PDB entry 9K10 | electron microscopy, 3.60 A resolution | chains C and A of the 36 polymer chains in the assembly

Chain C:
Protein: 50S ribosomal protein L2
Source organism: Mycolicibacterium smegmatis MC2 155
UniProt: A0QSD4 (RL2_MYCS2); residue numbers follow UniProt; this construct covers 1-278
Chain sequence (278 residues; each row starts with the number of its first residue):
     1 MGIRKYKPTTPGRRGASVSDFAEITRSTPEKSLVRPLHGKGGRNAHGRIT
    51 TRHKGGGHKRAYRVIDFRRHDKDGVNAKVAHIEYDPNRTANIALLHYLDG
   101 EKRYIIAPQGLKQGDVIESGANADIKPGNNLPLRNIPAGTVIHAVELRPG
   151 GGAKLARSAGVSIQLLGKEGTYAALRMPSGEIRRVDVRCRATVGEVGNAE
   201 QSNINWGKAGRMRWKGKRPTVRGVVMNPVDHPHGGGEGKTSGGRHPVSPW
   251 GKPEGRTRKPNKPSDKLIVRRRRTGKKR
Not modelled in the structure: 1, 277-278
Metal / ion sites: Mg2+ site 1: His53 (shared with G2041(A) of chain A); Mg2+ site 2: Asp85, Arg88; Mg2+ site 3 near Gly207 (its only coordinating residue here); Mg2+ site 4: Pro232, Gly234, Gly235

Chain A:
Molecule: 23S ribosomal RNA
Source organism: Mycolicibacterium smegmatis MC2 155
Sequence (3127 nucleotides; numbered -2 to 3124; the number before each row is that of its first residue; numbers below 1 keep their minus sign (U-2 is residue -2)):
    -2 UUGUAAGUGUUUAAGGGCGCAUGGUGGAUGCCUUGGCACUGGGAGCCGAU
    48 GAAGGACGUAGGAGGCUGCGAUAAGCCUCGGGGAGCUGUCAACCGAGCGU
    98 UGAUCCGAGGAUGUCCGAAUGGGGAAACCCGGCACGAGUGAUGUCGUGUC
   148 ACCAGGCGCUGAAUAUAUAGGCGUCUGGGGGGAACGCGGGGAAGUGAAAC
   198 AUCUCAGUACCCGUAGGAAGAGAAAACAAAAUGUGAUUCCGUGAGUAGUG
   248 GCGAGCGAAAGCGGAGGAUGGCUAAACCGUAUGCAUGUGAUACCGGGUAG
   298 GGGUUGUGUGUGCGGGGUUGUGGGACCUAUCUUUCCGGCUCUACCUGGCU
   348 GGAGGGCAGUGAGAAAAUGUUGUGGUUAGCGGAAAUGGCUUGGGAUGGCC
   398 UGCCGUAGACGGUGAGAGCCCGGUACGUGAAAACCCGACGUCUGUCUUGA
   448 UGGUGUUCCCGAGUAGCAGCGGGCCCGUGGAAUCUGCUGUGAAUCUGCCG
   498 GGACCACCCGGUAAGCCUGAAUACUUCCCAGUGACCGAUAGCGGAUUAGU
   548 ACCGUGAGGGAAUGGUGAAAAGUACCCCGGGAGGGGAGUGAAAGAGUACC
   598 UGAAACCGUGCGCUUACAAUCCGUCAGAGCCCUCGACGUGUCGUGGGGUG
   648 AUGGCGUGCCUUUUGAAGAAUGAGCCUGCGAGUCAGGGACAUGUCGCGAG
   698 GUUAACCCGGGUGGGGUAGCCGCAGCGAAAGCGAGUCUGAAUAGGGCGUA
   748 UCCACACAAGAGUGUGUGGUGUAGUGGUGUGUUCUGGACCCGAAGCGGAG
   798 UGAUCUACCCAUGGCCAGGGUGAAGCGCGGGUAAGACCGCGUGGAGGCCC
   848 GAACCCACUUAGGUUGAAGACUGAGGGGAUGAGCUGUGGGUAGGGGUGAA
   898 AGGCCAAUCAAACUCCGUGAUAGCUGGUUCUCCCCGAAAUGCAUUUAGGU
   948 GCAGCGUCGCAUGUUUCUUGCCGGAGGUAGAGCUACUGGAUGGCCGAUGG
   998 GCCCCACAGGGUUACUGACGUCAGCCAAACUCCGAAUGCCGGUAAGUCCA
  1048 AGAGUGCGGCAGUGAGACGGCGGGGGAUAAGCUCCGUGCGUCGAGAGGGA
  1098 AACAGCCCAGAUCGCCGGCUAAGGCCCCUAAGCGUGUGCUAAGUGGAAAA
  1148 GGAUGUGCAGUCGCGAAGACAACCAGGAGGUUGGCUUAGAAGCAGCCACC
  1198 CUUGAAAGAGUGCGUAAUAGCUCACUGGUCAAGUGAUUGUGCGCCGAUAA
  1248 UGUAGCGGGGCUCAAGCACACCGCCGAAGCCGCGGCAGCCAACGUGUUGG
  1298 CUGGGUAGGGGAGCGUCCUGCAUCCGGUGAAGCCGCCGAGUGAUCGAGUG
  1348 GUGGAGGGUGUGGGAGUGAGAAUGCAGGCAUGAGUAGCGAUUAGGCAAGU
  1398 GAGAACCUUGCCCGCCGAAAGACCAAGGGUUCCUGGGCCAGGCCAGUCCG
  1448 CCCAGGGUGAGUCGGGACCUAAGGCGAGGCCGACAGGCGUAGUCGAUGGA
  1498 CAACGGGUUGAUAUUCCCGUACCCGUGUAUGUGCGUCCAUGAUGAAUCAG
  1548 CGGUACUAACCAUCCAAAACCACCGUGACCGCACCUUUCGGGGUGUGGCG
  1598 UUGGUGGGGCUGCAUGGGACCUUCGUUGGUAGUAGUCAAGCGAUGGGGUG
  1648 ACGCAGGAAGGUAGCCGUACCGGUCAGUGGUAAUACCGGGGUAAGCCUGU
  1698 AGGGAGUCAGAUAGGUAAAUCCGUCUGGCAUAUAUCCUGAGAGGUGAUGC
  1748 AUAGCCGAGUGAGGCGAAUUCGGUGAUCCUAUGCUGCCGAGAAAAGCCUC
  1798 UAGCGAGGACAUACACGGCCCGUACCCCAAACCAACACAGGUGGUCAGGU
  1848 AGAGAAUACUAAGGCGUACGAGUGAACUAUGGUUAAGGAACUCGGCAAAA
  1898 UGCCCCCGUAACUUCGGGAGAAGGGGGACCCACAUGGCGUGUAAGCCUUU
  1948 ACGGCCCAAGCGUGAGUGGGUGGCACAAACCAGUGAGAAGCGACUGUUUA
  1998 CUAAAAACACAGGUCCGUGCGAAGUCGCAAGACGAUGUAUACGGACUGAC
  2048 GCCUGCCCGGUGCUGGAAGGUUAAGAGGACCCGUUAACUCCCUUUGGGGG
  2098 UGAAGCGGAGAAUUUAAGCCCCAGUAAACGGCGGUGGUAACUAUAACCAU
  2148 CCUAAGGUAGCGAAAUUCCUUGUCGGGUAAGUUCCGACCUGCACGAAUGG
  2198 CGUAACGACUUCUCAACUGUCUCAACCAUAGACUCGGCGAAAUUGCACUA
  2248 CGAGUAAAGAUGCUCGUUACGCGCGGCAGGACGAAAAGACCCCGGGACCU
  2298 UCACUACAACUUGGUAUUGGUGCUCGAUACGGUUUGUGUAGGAUAGGUGG
  2348 GAGACUGUGAAGCUCACACGCCAGUGUGGGUGGAGUCGUUGUUGAAAUAC
  2398 CACUCUGAUCGUAUUGGGCCUCUAACCUCGGACCGUAUAUCCGGUUCAGG
  2448 GACAGUGCCUGGUGGGUAGUUUAACUGGGGCGGUUGCCUCCUAAAAUGUA
  2498 ACGGAGGCGCCCAAAGGUUCCCUCAACCUGGACGGCAAUCAGGUGUUGAG
  2548 UGUAAGUGCACAAGGGAGCUUGACUGCGAGACGGACAUGUCGAGCAGGGA
  2598 CGAAAGUCGGGACUAGUGAUCCGGCACCUCUGAGUGGAAGGGGUGUCGCU
  2648 CAACGGAUAAAAGGUACCCCGGGGAUAACAGGCUGAUCUUCCCCAAGAGU
  2698 CCAUAUCGACGGGAUGGUUUGGCACCUCGAUGUCGGCUCGUCGCAUCCUG
  2748 GGGCUGGAGCAGGUCCCAAGGGUUGGGCUGUUCGCCCAUUAAAGCGGCAC
  2798 GCGAGCUGGGUUUAGAACGUCGUGAGACAGUUCGGUCUCUAUCCGCCGCG
  2848 CGCGUCAGAAGCUUGAGGAAACCUGUCCCUAGUACGAGAGGACCGGGACG
  2898 GACGAACCUCUGGUAUACCAGUUGUCCCACCAGGGGCACGGCUGGAUAGC
  2948 CACGUUCGGACAGGAUAACCGCUGAAAGCAUCUAAGCGGGAAACCUCUUC
  2998 CAAGACCAGGCUUCUCACCCUCUAGGAGGGAUAAGGCCCCCCGCAGACCA
  3048 CGGGAUUGAUAGACCAGACCUGGAAGCCUAGUAAUAGGUGCAGGGAACUG
  3098 GCACUAACCGGCCGAAAACUUACAACA
Not modelled in the structure: -2 to 1, 1562-1609, 2136-2144, 3121-3124
Metal / ion sites: Mg2+ site 1 near G13 (its only coordinating residue here); Mg2+ site 2: C28, G1354; Mg2+ site 3: C43, G214; Mg2+ site 4 near U56 (its only coordinating residue here); Mg2+ site 5 near U69 (its only coordinating residue here); Mg2+ site 6 near U117 (its only coordinating residue here); Mg2+ site 7: A159, U163, A164; Mg2+ site 8: G191, U2467; Mg2+ site 9 near G191 (its only coordinating residue here); Mg2+ site 10: A194, A196, C197; Mg2+ site 11 near G204 (its only coordinating residue here); Mg2+ site 12 near G217 (its only coordinating residue here); 244 more Mg2+ sites not listed

Chain C / chain A interface:
Residue-residue contacts - 247 pairs, chain C then chain A:
  Arg4(C) - A821(A)  hydrogen bond to the sugar
  Arg4(C) - C1785(A)  salt bridge to the phosphate
  Lys7(C) - A820(A)  phosphate contact
  Lys7(C) - A821(A)  phosphate contact
  Pro8(C) - C1912(A)  phosphate contact
  Pro8(C) - G1913(A)  base contact
  Thr9(C) - A820(A)  sugar contact
  Thr9(C) - G1913(A)  sugar contact
  Thr10(C) - G844(A)  phosphate contact
  Pro11(C) - A1990(A)  base contact
  Pro11(C) - C1991(A)  base contact
  Gly12(C) - G844(A)  phosphate contact
  Arg13(C) - A842(A)  sugar contact
  Arg13(C) - G843(A)  sugar contact
  Arg13(C) - G844(A)  salt bridge to the phosphate
  Arg14(C) - U1911(A)  hydrogen bond to the sugar
  Arg14(C) - G1913(A)  hydrogen bond to the base
  Val18(C) - C1785(A)  sugar contact
  Phe21(C) - C1785(A)  phosphate contact
  Phe21(C) - A1787(A)  base contact
  Lys31(C) - U1646(A)  salt bridge to the phosphate
  Lys31(C) - G1647(A)  salt bridge to the phosphate
  Lys31(C) - A1648(A)  hydrogen bond to the sugar
  Pro36(C) - A1789(A)  sugar contact
  Pro36(C) - A1790(A)  sugar contact
  Leu37(C) - U2033(A)  phosphate contact
  His38(C) - A808(A)  phosphate contact
  His38(C) - G1470(A)  salt bridge to the phosphate
  Gly39(C) - C807(A)  phosphate contact
  Gly39(C) - A808(A)  hydrogen bond to the phosphate
  Lys40(C) - C806(A)  sugar contact
  Lys40(C) - C2030(A)  phosphate contact
  Lys40(C) - G2031(A)  phosphate contact
  Lys40(C) - U2033(A)  salt bridge to the phosphate
  Gly42(C) - C2030(A)  sugar contact
  Arg43(C) - C805(A)  hydrogen bond to the sugar
  Arg43(C) - C806(A)  hydrogen bond to the sugar
  Arg43(C) - G887(A)  base contact
  Arg43(C) - C2030(A)  sugar contact
  Asn44(C) - C2023(A)  hydrogen bond to the base
  Asn44(C) - G2028(A)  base contact
  Asn44(C) - A2029(A)  sugar contact
  Asn44(C) - C2030(A)  sugar contact
  Ala45(C) - G1486(A)  phosphate contact
  Ala45(C) - A2029(A)  hydrogen bond to the sugar
  His46(C) - U888(A)  sugar contact
  His46(C) - C2023(A)  hydrogen bond to the sugar
  His46(C) - G2024(A)  sugar contact
  His46(C) - G2028(A)  base contact
  Gly47(C) - G887(A)  sugar contact
  Gly47(C) - U888(A)  sugar contact
  Arg48(C) - U888(A)  hydrogen bond to the phosphate
  Arg48(C) - A889(A)  salt bridge to the phosphate
  Arg48(C) - G890(A)  salt bridge to the phosphate
  Arg48(C) - G892(A)  sugar contact
  Arg48(C) - G893(A)  salt bridge to the phosphate
  Arg48(C) - U894(A)  phosphate contact
  Arg48(C) - C2023(A)  phosphate contact
  Ile49(C) - U894(A)  hydrogen bond to the phosphate
  Ile49(C) - G895(A)  phosphate contact
  Thr50(C) - G2021(A)  base contact
  Thr50(C) - U2022(A)  base contact
  Thr50(C) - C2023(A)  sugar contact
  Thr50(C) - C2030(A)  hydrogen bond to the base
  Thr51(C) - G2021(A)  hydrogen bond to the base
  Thr51(C) - C2030(A)  base contact
  Thr51(C) - G2031(A)  hydrogen bond to the sugar
  Thr51(C) - G2040(A)  phosphate contact
  Arg52(C) - G2041(A)  salt bridge to the phosphate
  Arg52(C) - A2042(A)  salt bridge to the phosphate
  His53(C) - G2041(A)  salt bridge to the phosphate
  Lys54(C) - G2031(A)  phosphate contact
  Lys54(C) - A2032(A)  salt bridge to the phosphate
  Lys54(C) - C2039(A)  hydrogen bond to the phosphate
  Lys54(C) - G2040(A)  salt bridge to the phosphate
  Gly55(C) - C806(A)  phosphate contact
  Gly55(C) - C807(A)  phosphate contact
  Gly56(C) - C806(A)  phosphate contact
  Gly56(C) - C807(A)  hydrogen bond to the phosphate
  His58(C) - G1786(A)  base contact
  His58(C) - A1787(A)  sugar contact
  His58(C) - G1788(A)  hydrogen bond to the base
  Lys59(C) - U809(A)  salt bridge to the phosphate
  Lys59(C) - A1787(A)  sugar contact
  Lys59(C) - G1788(A)  sugar contact
  Lys59(C) - A1789(A)  sugar contact
  Arg60(C) - A1787(A)  salt bridge to the phosphate
  Arg60(C) - G1788(A)  phosphate contact
  Ala61(C) - G1788(A)  hydrogen bond to the phosphate
  Tyr62(C) - U2033(A)  stacking on the base
  Tyr62(C) - G2034(A)  hydrogen bond to the phosphate
  Arg63(C) - A1787(A)  hydrogen bond to the sugar
  Arg63(C) - G1788(A)  salt bridge to the phosphate
  Phe67(C) - G2034(A)  phosphate contact
  Arg68(C) - G2428(A)  hydrogen bond to the phosphate
  Arg68(C) - A2429(A)  salt bridge to the phosphate
  Lys78(C) - C1722(A)  salt bridge to the phosphate
  Tyr84(C) - A1787(A)  stacking on the base
  Pro86(C) - A1787(A)  sugar contact
  Pro86(C) - G1788(A)  phosphate contact
  Asn87(C) - G2034(A)  sugar contact
  Arg88(C) - G2034(A)  salt bridge to the phosphate
  Thr89(C) - U2037(A)  sugar contact
  Thr89(C) - A2038(A)  sugar contact
  His96(C) - U1721(A)  phosphate contact
  Leu98(C) - U1721(A)  sugar contact
  Asp99(C) - G1711(A)  sugar contact
  Asp99(C) - G1720(A)  hydrogen bond to the base
  Gly100(C) - G1720(A)  hydrogen bond to the sugar
  Gly100(C) - U1721(A)  sugar contact
  Glu101(C) - G1711(A)  hydrogen bond to the sugar
  Lys102(C) - G1720(A)  hydrogen bond to the phosphate
  Lys102(C) - U1721(A)  salt bridge to the phosphate
  Leu147(C) - C2017(A)  sugar contact
  Arg148(C) - U2425(A)  hydrogen bond to the base
  Arg148(C) - G2427(A)  salt bridge to the phosphate
  Arg148(C) - A2445(A)  base contact
  Gly150(C) - G2427(A)  sugar contact
  Gly150(C) - G2428(A)  sugar contact
  Gly151(C) - G2427(A)  hydrogen bond to the sugar
  Lys154(C) - G2016(A)  base contact
  Lys154(C) - C2017(A)  sugar contact
  Lys154(C) - G2018(A)  phosphate contact
  Lys154(C) - U2035(A)  hydrogen bond to the sugar
  Leu155(C) - U2035(A)  sugar contact
  Ala156(C) - U2035(A)  hydrogen bond to the sugar
  Ala156(C) - A2036(A)  hydrogen bond to the phosphate
  Arg157(C) - G2034(A)  salt bridge to the phosphate
  Arg157(C) - U2035(A)  salt bridge to the phosphate
  Arg157(C) - A2036(A)  hydrogen bond to the phosphate
  Ser158(C) - U2035(A)  phosphate contact
  Ser158(C) - A2036(A)  hydrogen bond to the phosphate
  Ser158(C) - U2037(A)  hydrogen bond to the sugar
  Ser158(C) - A2038(A)  sugar contact
  Ala159(C) - U2037(A)  hydrogen bond to the sugar
  Gly160(C) - U2037(A)  base contact
  Val161(C) - A2036(A)  phosphate contact
  Leu166(C) - G2063(A)  phosphate contact
  Tyr172(C) - G2446(A)  phosphate contact
  Tyr172(C) - G2447(A)  hydrogen bond to the phosphate
  Arg176(C) - G2062(A)  hydrogen bond to the phosphate
  Arg176(C) - G2063(A)  salt bridge to the phosphate
  Met177(C) - G2016(A)  base contact
  Pro178(C) - G2016(A)  base contact
  Pro178(C) - A2036(A)  sugar contact
  Ser179(C) - G2016(A)  hydrogen bond to the base
  Ser179(C) - A2036(A)  hydrogen bond to the sugar
  Glu181(C) - G2016(A)  hydrogen bond to the sugar
  Arg183(C) - G2016(A)  hydrogen bond to the sugar
  Arg183(C) - C2017(A)  salt bridge to the phosphate
  Arg188(C) - A2445(A)  hydrogen bond to the sugar
  Arg188(C) - G2446(A)  salt bridge to the phosphate
  Asn198(C) - U2037(A)  base contact
  Ala199(C) - U2037(A)  hydrogen bond to the base
  Gln201(C) - U2037(A)  base contact
  Ser202(C) - U2037(A)  hydrogen bond to the base
  Ile204(C) - G2009(A)  phosphate contact
  Asn205(C) - A2008(A)  sugar contact
  Asn205(C) - G2009(A)  sugar contact
  Trp206(C) - A2008(A)  phosphate contact
  Trp206(C) - G2009(A)  hydrogen bond to the phosphate
  Gly207(C) - A2008(A)  hydrogen bond to the sugar
  Lys208(C) - G844(A)  salt bridge to the phosphate
  Lys208(C) - A879(A)  salt bridge to the phosphate
  Lys208(C) - A2008(A)  sugar contact
  Ala209(C) - G844(A)  hydrogen bond to the base
  Ala209(C) - A879(A)  base contact
  Ala209(C) - C2007(A)  sugar contact
  Gly210(C) - G844(A)  hydrogen bond to the base
  Gly210(C) - A879(A)  sugar contact
  Arg211(C) - G1786(A)  salt bridge to the phosphate
  Met212(C) - A2008(A)  sugar contact
  Arg213(C) - A879(A)  hydrogen bond to the base
  Trp214(C) - A879(A)  hydrogen bond to the phosphate
  Trp214(C) - G1786(A)  stacking on the base
  Lys217(C) - A2008(A)  salt bridge to the phosphate
  Arg218(C) - C805(A)  hydrogen bond to the phosphate
  Arg218(C) - C806(A)  salt bridge to the phosphate
  Arg218(C) - G895(A)  salt bridge to the phosphate
  Arg218(C) - A896(A)  salt bridge to the phosphate
  Pro219(C) - A896(A)  sugar contact
  Pro219(C) - A2006(A)  phosphate contact
  Pro219(C) - C2007(A)  phosphate contact
  Thr220(C) - A2006(A)  sugar contact
  Thr220(C) - C2007(A)  hydrogen bond to the phosphate
  Val221(C) - A896(A)  sugar contact
  Val221(C) - A897(A)  base contact
  Val221(C) - A2006(A)  phosphate contact
  Arg222(C) - C2005(A)  salt bridge to the phosphate
  Arg222(C) - A2006(A)  salt bridge to the phosphate
  Arg222(C) - C2043(A)  phosphate contact
  Arg222(C) - U2044(A)  salt bridge to the phosphate
  Arg222(C) - G2045(A)  base contact
  Gly223(C) - C2043(A)  hydrogen bond to the phosphate
  Val224(C) - C2043(A)  hydrogen bond to the phosphate
  Val224(C) - U2044(A)  phosphate contact
  Val225(C) - A897(A)  hydrogen bond to the sugar
  Val225(C) - A898(A)  phosphate contact
  Val225(C) - C2005(A)  phosphate contact
  Met226(C) - A897(A)  base contact
  Asn227(C) - G899(A)  sugar contact
  Pro228(C) - U2297(A)  phosphate contact
  Val229(C) - G899(A)  base contact
  Val229(C) - C2296(A)  phosphate contact
  Asp230(C) - G895(A)  hydrogen bond to the base
  Asp230(C) - A897(A)  base contact
  His231(C) - A2042(A)  salt bridge to the phosphate
  Pro232(C) - G2463(A)  phosphate contact
  His233(C) - A2042(A)  hydrogen bond to the phosphate
  His233(C) - C2043(A)  phosphate contact
  Gly234(C) - G2821(A)  sugar contact
  Glu237(C) - U2820(A)  hydrogen bond to the sugar
  Glu237(C) - G2821(A)  phosphate contact
  Pro246(C) - A2042(A)  sugar contact
  Val247(C) - A2042(A)  sugar contact
  Ser248(C) - G2041(A)  sugar contact
  Pro249(C) - G2041(A)  phosphate contact
  Pro249(C) - A2042(A)  phosphate contact
  Trp250(C) - U2022(A)  hydrogen bond to the phosphate
  Trp250(C) - C2023(A)  phosphate contact
  Gly255(C) - G2014(A)  sugar contact
  Arg256(C) - G2014(A)  phosphate contact
  Arg256(C) - U2015(A)  phosphate contact
  Thr257(C) - G2014(A)  hydrogen bond to the sugar
  Thr257(C) - U2015(A)  hydrogen bond to the phosphate
  Thr257(C) - A2020(A)  hydrogen bond to the sugar
  Arg258(C) - U2015(A)  hydrogen bond to the phosphate
  Arg258(C) - G2016(A)  salt bridge to the phosphate
  Arg258(C) - C2017(A)  salt bridge to the phosphate
  Lys259(C) - A2020(A)  salt bridge to the phosphate
  Lys259(C) - G2021(A)  salt bridge to the phosphate
  Asn261(C) - A2451(A)  sugar contact
  Lys262(C) - C2017(A)  salt bridge to the phosphate
  Ser264(C) - C2017(A)  hydrogen bond to the phosphate
  Lys266(C) - G2448(A)  salt bridge to the phosphate
  Ile268(C) - G2016(A)  sugar contact
  Arg270(C) - U2061(A)  salt bridge to the phosphate
  Arg270(C) - G2062(A)  salt bridge to the phosphate
  Arg272(C) - G2014(A)  salt bridge to the phosphate
  Arg272(C) - U2015(A)  salt bridge to the phosphate
  Arg273(C) - C2060(A)  hydrogen bond to the sugar
  Arg273(C) - U2061(A)  sugar contact
  Thr274(C) - G2014(A)  phosphate contact
  Gly275(C) - A2125(A)  base contact
  Lys276(C) - U2122(A)  hydrogen bond to the phosphate
  Lys276(C) - A2123(A)  salt bridge to the phosphate
  Lys276(C) - A2125(A)  hydrogen bond to the base
Other interface residues (no listed pair), chain C (143 interface residues in all): Tyr6, Ser27, Ser32, Arg35, Gly41, Tyr97, Pro149, Gly235, Gly236, His245, Gly251, Lys252, Glu254, Pro260, Arg271
Other interface residues (no listed pair), chain A (112 interface residues in all): C845, A908, A1469, C1485, G1645, G1650, C1784, C2013, A2019, A2046, A2201, U2298, U2308, G2452, A2822

In short:
143 residues of chain C and 112 residues of chain A are in contact; the contacts include 67 hydrogen bonds, 49
salt bridges and 3 aromatic stacking contacts. Polar contacts include Arg14(C)-G1913(A), Asn44(C)-C2023(A) and
Thr50(C)-C2030(A). The Mg2+ site is built by G2041(A) and His53(C).
Chain C is 50S ribosomal protein L2 and chain A is 23S ribosomal RNA, both from Mycolicibacterium smegmatis
MC2 155; the structure, EF-G2 bound 50S ribosome subunit complex of M. smegmatis, was determined by electron
microscopy (same publication as 9K0Z).
